9KMG - chains e and f of the 14 polymer chains in the assembly; structure by electron microscopy, 3.10 A resolution.

== Chain e (and f) ==
Name: Decoration protein
From: Escherichia phage FCWL1
Notes: chain f of this document is another copy of the same molecule, construct and numbering; everything in this record applies to it too
Reference sequence: A0AAX4MUC4 (A0AAX4MUC4_9CAUD); residues 1-158 here = UniProt positions 1-158
Amino-acid sequence (158 residues; numbered 1 to 158; the number before each row is that of its first residue):
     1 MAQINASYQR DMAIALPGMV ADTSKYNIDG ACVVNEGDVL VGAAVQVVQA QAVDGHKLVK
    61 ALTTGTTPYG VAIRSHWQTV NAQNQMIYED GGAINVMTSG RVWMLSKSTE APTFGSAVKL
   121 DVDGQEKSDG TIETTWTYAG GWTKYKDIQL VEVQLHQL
Disordered / not traced: 1-2

== How chain e and chain f interact ==
Pairs across the interface (7; chain e residue first):
  I14(e) with V53(f)
  K25(e) with K25(f)
  F114(e) with Y69(f), hydrophobic
  G140(e) with Q51(f)
  W142(e) with A52(f), hydrogen bond (backbone-backbone)
  H156(e) with Q157(f); L158(f)
Also at the interface, not in a pair above, chain e (11 interface residues in all): S24, R101, T137, G141, Q154
Also at the interface, not in a pair above, chain f (14 interface residues in all): Y26, N27, D29, V47, A50, K57, S99

== In short ==
The interface between chain e and chain f involves 11 residues on one side and 14 on the other; the contacts
include 1 hydrogen bond. The hydrogen-bonded pair W142(e)-A52(f) is a backbone contact.
Both chains are Decoration protein (Escherichia phage FCWL1). Entry 9KMG (Cryo-EM Structure of Bacteriophage
FCWL1 Capsid) was determined by electron microscopy together with 9JLF and 9KMH from the same study.
